3INL - chains A and D of the 4 polymer chains in the assembly; structure by X-ray diffraction, 1.86 A resolution.

Chain A (and D):
Name: Aldehyde dehydrogenase, mitochondrial
From: Homo sapiens
Notes: EC 1.2.1.3; chain D of this document is another copy of the same molecule, construct and numbering; everything in this record applies to it too
UniProtKB: P05091 (ALDH2_HUMAN); residues 1-500 here correspond to UniProt positions 18-517 (UniProt number = residue number + 17)
Sequence (500 residues; each row starts with the number of its first residue):
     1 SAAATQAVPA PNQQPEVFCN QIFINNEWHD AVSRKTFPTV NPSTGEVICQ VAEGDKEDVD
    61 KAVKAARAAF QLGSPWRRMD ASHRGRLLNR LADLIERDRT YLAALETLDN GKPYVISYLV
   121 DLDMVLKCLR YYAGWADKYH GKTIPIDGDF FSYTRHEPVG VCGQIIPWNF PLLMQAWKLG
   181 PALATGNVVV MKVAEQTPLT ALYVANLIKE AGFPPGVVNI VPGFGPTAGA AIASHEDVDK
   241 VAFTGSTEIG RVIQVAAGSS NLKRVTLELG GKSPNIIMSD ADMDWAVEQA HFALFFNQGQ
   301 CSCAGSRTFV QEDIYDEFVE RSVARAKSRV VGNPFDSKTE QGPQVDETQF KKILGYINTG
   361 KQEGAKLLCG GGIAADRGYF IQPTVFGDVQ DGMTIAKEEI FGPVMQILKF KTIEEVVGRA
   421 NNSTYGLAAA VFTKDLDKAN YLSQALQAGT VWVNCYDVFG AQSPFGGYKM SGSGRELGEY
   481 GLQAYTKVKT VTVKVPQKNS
Not modelled in the structure: 1-5 (chain D: 1-6)
Differences from the reference sequence: engineered mutation Ser302 (Cys319 in P05091), Lys487 (Glu504 in P05091)
UniProt features mapped onto this chain:
  - active site: Glu268 (Proton acceptor)
  - binding site (NAD(+)): Gly245 to Gly250
  - site: Asn169 (Transition state stabilizer)
  - modified residue (N6-acetyllysine): Lys35, Lys56, Lys61, Lys142, Lys351, Lys366, Lys409, Lys411, Lys434
Metal / ion sites: Na+: Thr39, Val40, Asp109, Gln196
Ligand contacts: Alda-1 (BXB; N-(1,3-benzodioxol-5-ylmethyl)-2,6-dichlorobenzamide): Val120, Met124, Phe170, Leu173, Trp177, Phe292, Phe296, Cys301, Tyr456, Asp457, Val458, Phe459
Reported in the primary citation:
  - binding site for Alda-1: Val120, Met124, Phe170, Leu173, Trp177, Phe292, Phe296, Asp457, Val458, Phe459
  - conformationally variable residues (order/disorder transition): Gly245 to Leu262, Gly466 to Gly478
  - disease-associated variants - E487K (200-fold): decreased catalytic activity on NAD+ (citing earlier work)
  - catalytic residues: Glu268 (citing earlier work)

Chain A / chain D interface:
Pairs across the interface (64):
  Leu72(A) with Asn499(D)
  Gly73(A) with Gln497(D); Asn499(D), hydrogen bond (backbone-side chain)
  Arg77(A) with Asn499(D); Ser500(D), hydrogen bond (side chain-backbone)
  Arg78(A) with Gln497(D); Lys498(D); Asn499(D)
  Asp80(A) with Asp147(D); Gly148(D), hydrogen bond (side chain-backbone); Lys498(D), salt bridge
  Ala81(A) with Pro145(D), hydrophobic
  Ser82(A) with Asp147(D), hydrogen bond
  Asp137(A) with Pro145(D)
  His140(A) with Lys142(D); Thr143(D); Pro145(D)
  Gly141(A) with Lys142(D); Thr143(D), hydrogen bond (backbone-side chain)
  Lys142(A) with His140(D); Gly141(D); Thr143(D)
  Thr143(A) with His140(D); Gly141(D), hydrogen bond (backbone-backbone); Lys142(D); Tyr153(D); Thr154(D), hydrogen bond (side chain-backbone)
  Ile144(A) with His140(D)
  Pro145(A) with Ala81(D), hydrophobic; Asp137(D)
  Asp147(A) with Asp80(D); Ser82(D), hydrogen bond
  Gly148(A) with Asp80(D), hydrogen bond (backbone-side chain)
  Phe151(A) with Tyr153(D), hydrophobic
  Tyr153(A) with Thr143(D); Phe151(D)
  Thr154(A) with Thr143(D), hydrogen bond (backbone-side chain)
  Arg155(A) with Asn499(D), hydrogen bond (side chain-backbone); Ser500(D)
  Glu157(A) with Ser500(D)
  Pro158(A) with Ser500(D)
  Lys434(A) with Asp435(D); Leu436(D), hydrogen bond (backbone-backbone)
  Asp435(A) with Lys434(D)
  Leu436(A) with Lys434(D), hydrogen bond (backbone-backbone); Leu436(D); Val453(D), hydrophobic; Asn454(D)
  Val453(A) with Leu436(D), hydrophobic
  Asn454(A) with Leu436(D)
  Gln497(A) with Gly73(D); Arg78(D)
  Lys498(A) with Arg78(D); Asp80(D), salt bridge
  Asn499(A) with Leu72(D); Gly73(D), hydrogen bond (side chain-backbone); Arg77(D); Arg78(D); Arg155(D), hydrogen bond (backbone-side chain)
  Ser500(A) with Arg77(D), hydrogen bond (backbone-side chain); Arg84(D); Arg155(D), hydrogen bond (backbone-side chain); Glu157(D); Pro158(D)
Interface residues without a listed pair, chain A (37 interface residues in all): Met79, Arg84, His156, Gly186, Thr433, Ala439
Interface residues without a listed pair, chain D (37 interface residues in all): Met79, Lys138, Ile144, Asp149, Thr433, Ala439

Overview:
The chain A/chain D interface involves 37 residues from each chain, with 17 hydrogen bonds and 2 salt bridges.
Polar contacts include Asp80(A)-Lys498(D), Gly73(A)-Asn499(D) and Arg77(A)-Ser500(D). Ligands of chain A:
Alda-1. The paper reports the catalytic residue Glu268(A); E487K of chain A reduces catalytic activity on
NAD+.
Both chains are Aldehyde dehydrogenase, mitochondrial (Homo sapiens). Entry 3INL (Human Mitochondrial Aldehyde
Dehydrogenase Asian Variant, ALDH2*2, complexed with agonist Alda-1) was determined by X-ray diffraction
together with 3INJ from the same study.
